Entry 5EY2 (X-ray diffraction, 3.00 A resolution); this record covers chains A and B of the 4 polymer chains in the assembly.

# Chain A (and B)
Molecule: GTP-sensing transcriptional pleiotropic repressor CodY
Organism: Bacillus cereus (strain ATCC 14579 / DSM 31)
Notes: chain B of this document is another copy of the same molecule, construct and numbering; everything in this record applies to it too
UniProtKB: Q819X8 (CODY_BACCR); residue numbers follow UniProt; this construct covers 1-259
Amino-acid sequence (276 residues; row label = number of the first residue in the row; numbers below 1 keep their minus sign (His-16 is residue -16)):
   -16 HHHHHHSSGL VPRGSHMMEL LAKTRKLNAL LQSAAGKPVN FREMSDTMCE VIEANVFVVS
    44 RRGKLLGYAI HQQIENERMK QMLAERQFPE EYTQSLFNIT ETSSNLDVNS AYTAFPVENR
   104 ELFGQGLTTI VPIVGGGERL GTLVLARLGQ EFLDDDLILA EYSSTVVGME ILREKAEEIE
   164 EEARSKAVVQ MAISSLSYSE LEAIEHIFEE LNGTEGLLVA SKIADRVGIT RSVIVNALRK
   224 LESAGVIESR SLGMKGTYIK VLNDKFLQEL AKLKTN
Not modelled in the structure: -16 to 0, 238-239, 257-259
Modified / non-standard residues: Mse0 (selenomethionine); Mse1, Mse27, Mse31, Mse62, Mse65, Mse152, Mse174, Mse237 (selenomethionine; parent Met)
Differences from the reference sequence: expression tag (-16 to 0)
Swiss-Prot annotation at these positions:
  - DNA-binding region: Ala203 to Arg222 (H-T-H motif)
  - modified residue: Ser215 (Phosphoserine)
  - mutagenesis: Arg167 (R167A: Cannot form tetramers; when associated with A-183 and A-252), Glu183 (E183A: Cannot form tetramers; when associated with A-167 and A-252), Glu252 (E252A: Cannot form tetramers; when associated with A-167 and A-183)
From the paper describing this entry:
  - self-association interface (contacts with another copy of this molecule); pairs are residue here / residue on that copy: Lys20-Glu183 (hydrogen bond), Ser177-Arg167, Arg167, Arg167, Mse174
  - conformationally variable residues (side-chain flip): Glu101

# How chain A and chain B interact
Residue-residue contacts - 39 pairs, chain A then chain B:
  Leu4(A) with Glu144(B)
  Arg8(A) with Glu84(B), salt bridge; Thr85(B); Glu144(B), salt bridge
  Asn11(A) with Glu144(B); Tyr145(B); Thr148(B), hydrogen bond
  Leu14(A) with Thr148(B); Mse152(B), hydrophobic
  Gln15(A) with Val117(B); Gly118(B); Thr148(B)
  Ser16(A) with Gly119(B)
  Ala18(A) with Mse152(B), hydrophobic; Leu155(B)
  Gly19(A) with Leu155(B)
  Thr85(A) with Arg8(B)
  Val117(A) with Gln15(B)
  Gly118(A) with Gln15(B); Ala18(B)
  Gly119(A) with Gln15(B), hydrogen bond (backbone-backbone); Ser16(B)
  Asp137(A) with Mse1(B); Glu2(B)
  Ile141(A) with Leu3(B), hydrophobic
  Glu144(A) with Leu4(B); Arg8(B), salt bridge; Asn11(B)
  Tyr145(A) with Thr7(B); Asn11(B); Ile141(B); Leu142(B); Tyr145(B), hydrophobic
  Thr148(A) with Asn11(B), hydrogen bond; Leu14(B); Tyr145(B)
  Leu155(A) with Ala18(B), hydrophobic
  Glu163(A) with Glu163(B)
  Mse174(A) with Mse174(B)
Interface residues without a listed pair, chain A (29 interface residues in all): Mse1, Glu2, Leu3, Thr7, Leu140, Val149, Mse152, Glu153, Arg167
Interface residues without a listed pair, chain B (30 interface residues in all): Gly19, Asp137, Leu140, Val149, Glu153

# In short
29 residues of chain A and 30 residues of chain B are in contact, with 3 hydrogen bonds and 3 salt bridges.
Polar contacts include Arg8(A)-Glu84(B), Arg8(A)-Glu144(B) and Asn11(A)-Thr148(B). Curated annotation
(UniProt) lists 3 mutagenesis sites on chain A. The paper reports conformational variability at Glu101(A); a
self-association interface involving Lys20(A), Arg167(A) and Mse174(A) among others.
Both chains are GTP-sensing transcriptional pleiotropic repressor CodY (Bacillus cereus (strain ATCC 14579 /
DSM 31)). Entry 5EY2 (Crystal structure of CodY from Bacillus cereus) was determined by X-ray diffraction
(same publication as 5EY0 and 5EY1).
